8EVI - chains J and C of the 13 polymer chains in the assembly; structure by electron microscopy, 2.64 A resolution.

# Chain J
Molecule: 167-nt DNA strand
Sequence (167 nucleotides; row label = number of the first residue in the row; numbers below 1 keep their minus sign (DT-4 is residue -4)):
    -4 TAGAAAAATA GGAACCCCAC ATGCCCTGTG TCTGCAAGTA CAGAACTAGC CAGACAGACT
    56 GACCTATTTT TGTGAGGGGA ATCGGGAAGT ATCCATTGCT AAGACTCAGC AATGCTGCAA
   116 CTCTCAGCAA CCAGCTGAAG ATCAGCAGCC GAGAGGCCCT GCACCTA
Disordered / not traced: -4 to -2, 142-162

# Chain C
Protein: Histone H2A type 2-C
Organism: Homo sapiens
Reference sequence: Q16777 (H2A2C_HUMAN); residues 0-128 here correspond to UniProt positions 1-129 (UniProt number = residue number + 1)
Chain sequence (129 residues; each row starts with the number of its first residue; numbering starts at 0):
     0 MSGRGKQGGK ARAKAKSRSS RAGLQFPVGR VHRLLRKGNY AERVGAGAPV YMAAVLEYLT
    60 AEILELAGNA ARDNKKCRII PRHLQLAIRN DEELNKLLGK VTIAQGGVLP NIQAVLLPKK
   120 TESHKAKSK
Disordered / not traced: 0-11, 119-128
Construct notes: engineered mutation Cys76 (Thr77 in Q16777)
Curated features (UniProtKB/Swiss-Prot):
  - modified residue: Ser1 (N-acetylserine), Arg3 (Citrulline), Lys5 (N6-(2-hydroxyisobutyryl)lysine), Lys9 (N6-(2-hydroxyisobutyryl)lysine), Lys13 (N6-(beta-hydroxybutyryl)lysine), Lys36 (N6-(2-hydroxyisobutyryl)lysine), Lys74 (N6-(2-hydroxyisobutyryl)lysine), Lys75 (N6-(2-hydroxyisobutyryl)lysine), Lys95 (N6-(2-hydroxyisobutyryl)lysine), Lys99 (N6-glutaryllysine), Gln104 (N5-methylglutamine), Lys118 (N6-(2-hydroxyisobutyryl)lysine), Lys119 (N6-crotonyllysine), Thr120 (Phosphothreonine), Ser122 (Phosphoserine), Lys124 (N6-crotonyllysine)
  - cross-link (Glycyl lysine isopeptide (Lys-Gly)): Lys13 (interchain with G-Cter in ubiquitin), Lys15 (interchain with G-Cter in ubiquitin), Lys119 (interchain with G-Cter in ubiquitin)

# How chain J and chain C interact
Pairs across the interface (10):
  DC13(J) - Arg77(C)  phosphate contact
  DG23(J) - Arg32(C)  salt bridge to the phosphate
  DT24(J) - Lys15(C)  phosphate contact
  DT24(J) - Ser16(C)  phosphate contact
  DT24(J) - Arg17(C)  salt bridge to the phosphate
  DT24(J) - Gly28(C)  phosphate contact
  DG25(J) - Lys15(C)  hydrogen bond to the phosphate
  DG25(J) - Arg20(C)  salt bridge to the phosphate
  DT26(J) - Ala12(C)  hydrogen bond to the phosphate
  DA32(J) - Arg42(C)  sugar contact
Also at the interface, not in a pair above, chain C (12 interface residues in all): Lys13, Ala14, Arg29

# Summary
The interface between chain J and chain C involves 6 residues on one side and 12 on the other; the contacts
include 2 hydrogen bonds and 3 salt bridges. Polar pairs include DG25(J)-Lys15(C), DT26(J)-Ala12(C) and
DG23(J)-Arg32(C).
Chain J is a 167-nt DNA strand and chain C is Histone H2A type 2-C (Homo sapiens); the structure, CX3CR1
nucleosome and PU.1 complex containing disulfide bond mutations, was determined by electron microscopy
together with 8EVH, 8EVJ and 8SYP from the same study.
